PDB entry 6NA5 | X-ray diffraction, 1.75 A resolution | chains A and B of the 4 polymer chains in the assembly

[Chain A (and B)]
Molecule: Putative crotonyl-CoA reductase
From: Kitasatospora setae (strain ATCC 33774 / DSM 43861 / JCM 3304 / KCC A-0304 / NBRC 14216 / KM-6054)
Notes: chain B of this document is another copy of the same molecule, construct and numbering; everything in this record applies to it too
UniProt: E4N096 (E4N096_KITSK); residues 1-443 here = UniProt positions 1-443
Sequence (445 residues; each row starts with the number of its first residue; numbers below 1 keep their minus sign (Arg-1 is residue -1)):
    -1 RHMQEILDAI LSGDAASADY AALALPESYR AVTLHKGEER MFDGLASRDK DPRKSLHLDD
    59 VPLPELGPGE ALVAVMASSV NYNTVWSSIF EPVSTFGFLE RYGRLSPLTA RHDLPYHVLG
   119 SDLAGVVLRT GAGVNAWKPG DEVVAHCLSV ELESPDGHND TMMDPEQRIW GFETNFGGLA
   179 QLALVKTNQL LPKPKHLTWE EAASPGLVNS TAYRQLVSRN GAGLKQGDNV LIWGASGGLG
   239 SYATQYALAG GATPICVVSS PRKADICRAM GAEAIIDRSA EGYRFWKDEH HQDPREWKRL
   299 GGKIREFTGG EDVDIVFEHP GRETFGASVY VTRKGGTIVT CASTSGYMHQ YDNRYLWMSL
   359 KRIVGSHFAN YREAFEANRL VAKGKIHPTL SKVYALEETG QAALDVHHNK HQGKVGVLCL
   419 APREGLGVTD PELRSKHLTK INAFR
Sequence notes: expression tag (-1 to 0)
Small-molecule neighbours: NADPH (NDP; NADPH dihydro-nicotinamide-adenine-dinucleotide phosphate): Tyr80, Trp84, Leu205, Val206, Thr209, Trp231, Gly232, Ser234, Gly235, Gly236, Leu237, Gly238, Val255, Val256, Ser257, Lys261, Arg276, His317, Pro318, Glu321, Thr322, Cys339, Ala340, Thr342, Ser343, Ser364, His365, Phe366, Asn407, Gln410
What the authors report for this chain:
  - mutagenesis - E151D, E151D/N157E/N218E (100-fold), N157E, N218E, K296A/R303A/Y328F: decreased catalytic activity
  - mutagenesis - Q165A (2-3-fold), K332A: decreased catalytic activity on crotonyl-CoA
  - mutagenesis - Q165A (4-fold): decreased catalytic activity on crotonyl-pantetheine

[Interface between chain A and chain B]
Contacting residue pairs (40; chain A residue first):
  Leu103(A) with Asn133(B)
  Ser104(A) with Asn133(B)
  Gly131(A) with Glu151(B)
  Val132(A) with Glu151(B)
  Asn133(A) with Ser104(B); Glu151(B), hydrogen bond (backbone-side chain)
  Ala134(A) with Glu151(B), hydrogen bond (backbone-side chain)
  Leu150(A) with Leu150(B), hydrophobic
  Glu151(A) with Gly131(B); Val132(B); Asn133(B), hydrogen bond (side chain-backbone); Ala134(B), hydrogen bond (side chain-backbone); Tyr369(B)
  Pro153(A) with Tyr369(B); Arg370(B); Phe373(B), hydrophobic
  Asp154(A) with Arg370(B), hydrogen bond (backbone-side chain)
  His156(A) with Asp158(B); Thr159(B), hydrogen bond (backbone-backbone); Asn368(B), hydrogen bond (backbone-side chain); Tyr369(B); Arg370(B)
  Asn157(A) with Asn157(B); Asp158(B); Asn218(B), hydrogen bond; Asn368(B), hydrogen bond
  Asp158(A) with His156(B); Asn157(B); Asp158(B)
  Thr159(A) with His156(B), hydrogen bond (backbone-backbone)
  Asn218(A) with Asn157(B), hydrogen bond
  Asn368(A) with His156(B), hydrogen bond (side chain-backbone); Asn157(B), hydrogen bond
  Tyr369(A) with Glu151(B); Pro153(B); His156(B)
  Arg370(A) with Pro153(B); Asp154(B), hydrogen bond (side chain-backbone); His156(B)
  Phe373(A) with Pro153(B), hydrophobic
Interface residues without a listed pair, chain A (26 interface residues in all): Pro66, Leu106, Ala130, Ser152, Met161, Thr185, Asn186
Interface residues without a listed pair, chain B (25 interface residues in all): Pro66, Leu103, Leu106, Ala130, Ser152, Met161, Asn186

[Overview]
26 residues of chain A face 25 of chain B across their interface; the contacts include 14 hydrogen bonds.
Among the polar pairs are Asn133(A)-Glu151(B), Ala134(A)-Glu151(B) and Asp154(A)-Arg370(B). The paper reports
that E151D, E151D/N157E/N218E and N157E of chain A, among others, reduce catalytic activity; Q165A and K332A
of chain A reduce catalytic activity on crotonyl-CoA; 7 substitutions were tested in all.
Chain A and chain B are both Putative crotonyl-CoA reductase (Kitasatospora setae (strain ATCC 33774 / DSM
43861 / JCM 3304 / KCC A-0304 / NBRC 14216 / KM-6054)); the structure, Crystal Structure of ECR in complex
with NADP+, was determined by X-ray diffraction together with 6NA4, 6NA3 and 6NA6 from the same study.
